PDB entry 1H9A | X-ray diffraction, 2.16 A resolution | chain A

Chain A:
Name: Glucose 6-phosphate 1-dehydrogenase
From: Leuconostoc mesenteroides
Notes: EC 1.1.1.49
UniProt: P11411 (G6PD_LEUME); residue numbers follow UniProt; this construct covers 1-485
Amino-acid sequence (485 residues; numbered 1 to 485; the number before each row is that of its first residue):
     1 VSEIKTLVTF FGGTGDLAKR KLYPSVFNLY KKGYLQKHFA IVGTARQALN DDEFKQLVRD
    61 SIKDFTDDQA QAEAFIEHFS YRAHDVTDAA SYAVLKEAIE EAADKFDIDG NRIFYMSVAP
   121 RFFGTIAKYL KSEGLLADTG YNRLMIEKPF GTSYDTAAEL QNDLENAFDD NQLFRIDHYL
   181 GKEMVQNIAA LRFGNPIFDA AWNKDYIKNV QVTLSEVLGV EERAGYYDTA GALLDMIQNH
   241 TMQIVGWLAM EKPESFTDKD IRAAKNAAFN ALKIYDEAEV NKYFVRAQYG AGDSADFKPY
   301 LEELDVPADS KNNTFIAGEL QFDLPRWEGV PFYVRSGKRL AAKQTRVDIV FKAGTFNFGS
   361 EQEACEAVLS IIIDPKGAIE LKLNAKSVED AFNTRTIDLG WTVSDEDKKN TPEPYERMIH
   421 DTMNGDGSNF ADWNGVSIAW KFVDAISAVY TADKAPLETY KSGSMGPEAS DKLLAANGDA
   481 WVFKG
Differences from the reference sequence: engineered mutation C365 (Gln in P11411)
Ligand contacts: NADP (NAP; NADP nicotinamide-adenine-dinucleotide phosphate): G12, G13, T14, G15, D16, L17, A18, R20, A45, R46, Q47, H84, D85, V86, S117, V118, P120, F122, F123, E147, K148, Y415

In short:
Ligands of chain A: NADP.
Chain A is Glucose 6-phosphate 1-dehydrogenase (Leuconostoc mesenteroides); the structure, Complex of active
mutant (Q365->c) of glucose 6-phosphate dehydrogenase from L. mesenteroides with coenzyme NADP, was determined
by X-ray diffraction (same publication as 1H93, 1H94 and 1H9B).
